Entry 8BEV (electron microscopy, 5.92 A resolution (low resolution: residue-level contacts below are approximate; hydrogen-bond / salt-bridge calls are withheld)); this record covers chains A and C of the 3 polymer chains in the assembly.

Chain A (and C):
Name: Spike glycoprotein
Organism: Severe acute respiratory syndrome coronavirus 2
Notes: chain C of this document is another copy of the same molecule, construct and numbering; everything in this record applies to it too
UniProtKB: P0DTC2 (SPIKE_SARS2); residue numbers follow UniProt; this construct covers 1-1208
Amino-acid sequence (1267 residues; row label = number of the first residue in the row):
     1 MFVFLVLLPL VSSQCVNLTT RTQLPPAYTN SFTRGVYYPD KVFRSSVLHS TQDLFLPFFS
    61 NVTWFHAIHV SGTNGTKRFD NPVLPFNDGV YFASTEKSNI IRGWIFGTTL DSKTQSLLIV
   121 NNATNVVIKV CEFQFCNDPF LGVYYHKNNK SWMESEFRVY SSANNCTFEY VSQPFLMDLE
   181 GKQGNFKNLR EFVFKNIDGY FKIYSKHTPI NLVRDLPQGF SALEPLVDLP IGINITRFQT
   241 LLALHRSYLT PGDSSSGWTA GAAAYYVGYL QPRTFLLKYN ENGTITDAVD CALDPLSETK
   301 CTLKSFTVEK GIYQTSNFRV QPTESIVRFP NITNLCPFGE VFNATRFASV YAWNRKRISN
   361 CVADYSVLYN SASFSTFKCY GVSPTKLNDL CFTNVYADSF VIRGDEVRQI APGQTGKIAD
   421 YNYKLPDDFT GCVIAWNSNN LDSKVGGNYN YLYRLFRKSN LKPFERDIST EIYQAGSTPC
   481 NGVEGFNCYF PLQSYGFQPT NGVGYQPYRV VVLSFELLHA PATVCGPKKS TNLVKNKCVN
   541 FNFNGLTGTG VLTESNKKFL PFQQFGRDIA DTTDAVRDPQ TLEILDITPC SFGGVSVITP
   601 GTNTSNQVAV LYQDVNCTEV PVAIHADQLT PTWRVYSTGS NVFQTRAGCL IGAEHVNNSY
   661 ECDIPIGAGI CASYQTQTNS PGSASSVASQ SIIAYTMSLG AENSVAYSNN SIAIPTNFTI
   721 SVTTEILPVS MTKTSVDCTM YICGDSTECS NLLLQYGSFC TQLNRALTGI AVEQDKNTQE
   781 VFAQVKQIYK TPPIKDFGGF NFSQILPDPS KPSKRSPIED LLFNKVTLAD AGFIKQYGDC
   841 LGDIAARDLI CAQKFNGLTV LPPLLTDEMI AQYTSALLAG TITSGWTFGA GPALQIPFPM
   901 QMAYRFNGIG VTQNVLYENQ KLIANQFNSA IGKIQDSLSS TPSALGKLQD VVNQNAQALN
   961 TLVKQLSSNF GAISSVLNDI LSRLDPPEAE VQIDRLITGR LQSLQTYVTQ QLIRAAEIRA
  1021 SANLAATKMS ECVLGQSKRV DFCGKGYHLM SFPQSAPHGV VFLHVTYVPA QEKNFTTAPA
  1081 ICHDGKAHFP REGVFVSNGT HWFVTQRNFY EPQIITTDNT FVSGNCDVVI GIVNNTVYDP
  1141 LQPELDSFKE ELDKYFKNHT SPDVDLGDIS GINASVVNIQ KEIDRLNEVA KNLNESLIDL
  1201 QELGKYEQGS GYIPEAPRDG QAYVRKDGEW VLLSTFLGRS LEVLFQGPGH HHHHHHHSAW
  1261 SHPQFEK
Disordered / not traced: 1-334, 529-1267 (chain C: 1-14, 20-26, 67-79, 177-183, 247-263, 291-1267)
Sequence notes: conflict Gly682 (Arg in P0DTC2), Ser683 (Arg in P0DTC2), Ser685 (Arg in P0DTC2), Pro817 (Phe in P0DTC2), Pro892 (Ala in P0DTC2), Pro899 (Ala in P0DTC2), Pro942 (Ala in P0DTC2), Pro986 (Lys in P0DTC2), Pro987 (Val in P0DTC2); expression tag (1209-1267)
Swiss-Prot annotation at these positions:
  - region: Asn280 to Cys301 (Putative superantigen), Arg403 to Asp405 (Integrin-binding motif), Asn448 to Phe456 (Immunodominant HLA epitope recognized by the CD8+), Pro681, Ala684 (Putative superantigen), Ser816 to Tyr837 (Fusion peptide 1), Lys835 to Phe855 (Fusion peptide 2), Asp1163 to Glu1202 (Heptad repeat 2)
  - site: Arg815, Ser816 (Cleavage)
  - glycosylation: Asn17 (N-linked (GlcNAc...) (complex) asparagine), Asn61 (N-linked (GlcNAc...) (hybrid) asparagine), Asn74 (N-linked (GlcNAc...) (complex) asparagine), Asn122 (N-linked (GlcNAc...) (hybrid) asparagine), Asn149 (N-linked (GlcNAc...) (complex) asparagine), Asn165 (N-linked (GlcNAc...) (complex) asparagine), Asn234 (N-linked (GlcNAc...) (high mannose) asparagine), Asn282 (N-linked (GlcNAc...) (complex) asparagine), Thr323 (O-linked (GalNAc) threonine), Ser325 (O-linked (HexNAc...) serine), Asn331 (N-linked (GlcNAc...) (complex) asparagine), Asn343 (N-linked (GlcNAc...) (complex) asparagine), Asn603 (N-linked (GlcNAc...) (hybrid) asparagine), Asn616 (N-linked (GlcNAc...) (complex) asparagine), Asn657 (N-linked (GlcNAc...) (complex) asparagine), Thr676 (O-linked (GlcNAc...) threonine), Thr678 (O-linked (GlcNAc...) threonine), Asn709 (N-linked (GlcNAc...) (high mannose) asparagine), Asn717 (N-linked (GlcNAc...) (hybrid) asparagine), Asn801 (N-linked (GlcNAc...) (hybrid) asparagine) and 6 more in UniProt
  - natural variant: Leu5 (L5F: In strain: Iota/B.1.526), Ser13 (S13I: In strain: Epsilon/B.1.427/B.1.429), Leu18 (L18F: In strain: Beta/B.1.351, Gamma/P.1 and 1 more), Thr19 (T19I: In strain: Omicron/BQ.1.1, Omicron/XBB.1.5 and 1 more; T19R: In strain: Delta/B.1.617.2, Omicron/BA.2 and 4 more), Thr20 (T20N: In strain: Gamma/P.1), Leu24 to Ala27 (sequence variant, change not given here; In strain: Omicron/BA.2, Omicron/BA.2.12.1 and 6 more), Pro26 (P26S: In strain: Gamma/P.1), Gln52 (Q52H: In strain: Omicron/EG.5.1), Ala67 (A67V: In strain: Eta/B.1.525, Omicron/BA.1), His69 to Val70 (deletion: In strain: Alpha/B.1.1.7, Eta/B.1.525 and 5 more), Gly75 (G75V: In strain: Lambda/C.37), Thr76 (T76I: In strain: Lambda/C.37), 82 further natural variant entries in UniProt
  - mutagenesis: His69 to Val70 (Increased incorporation of cleaved spike into virions), Asn121 (N121Q: Partial loss of biliverdin affinity), Arg190 (R190K: Partial loss of biliverdin affinity), Asn234 (N234Q: Increased resistance to neutralizing antibodies), Asn331 (N331Q: Reduced viral infectivity), Asn343 (N343Q: Reduced viral infectivity), Leu452 (L452R: Increased resistance to neutralizing antibodies. Decreases HLA binding to NF9 epitope. Increased binding affinity to human ACE2), Tyr453 (Y453F: Decreased HLA binding to NF9 epitope. Increased binding affinity to human ACE2), Ala475 (A475V: Increased resistance to neutralizing antibodies), Val483 (V483A: Increased resistance to neutralizing antibodies), Glu484 (E484D: Increased replication in human TMEM106B overexpressing cells), Phe490 (F490L: Increased resistance to neutralizing antibodies and human covalescent sera neutralization), 12 further mutagenesis entries in UniProt
Cystine bridges: Cys336-Cys361, Cys379-Cys432, Cys480-Cys488
Covalently attached groups: N-acetylglucosamine (NAG) linked to Asn343
From the paper describing this entry:
  - post-translational modification sites: Asn122, Asn165

Chain A / chain C interface:
Residue-residue contacts (5):
  Arg357(A) - Cys166(C)
  Arg357(A) - Thr167(C)
  Asn360(A) - Phe168(C)
  Pro521(A) - Tyr200(C)
  Pro521(A) - Pro230(C)
Other interface residues (no listed pair), chain A (4 interface residues in all): Ala520
Other interface residues (no listed pair), chain C (9 interface residues in all): Glu169, Tyr170, Gly199, Ile231

In short:
Chain A and chain C form an interface of 4 and 9 residues respectively. N-acetylglucosamine is covalently
linked to Asn343(A). From UniProt: 24 mutagenesis sites on chain A. The paper reports modification sites
Asn122(A) and Asn165(A).
Both chains are Spike glycoprotein (Severe acute respiratory syndrome coronavirus 2). Entry 8BEV (Cryo-EM
structure of SARS-CoV-2 spike (HexaPro variant) in complex with nanobody W25 (map 3, focus refinement ...) was
determined by electron microscopy (same publication as 8BGG).
